Entry 2BFO (X-ray diffraction, 2.60 A resolution); this record covers chains B and C of the 4 polymer chains in the assembly.

== Chain B (and C) ==
Name: Pteridine reductase 1
Source organism: Leishmania major
Notes: EC 1.5.1.33; chain C of this document is another copy of the same molecule, construct and numbering; everything in this record applies to it too
UniProt: Q01782 (PTR1_LEIMA); residue numbers follow UniProt; this construct covers 1-288
Chain sequence (288 residues; numbered 1 to 288; the number before each row is that of its first residue):
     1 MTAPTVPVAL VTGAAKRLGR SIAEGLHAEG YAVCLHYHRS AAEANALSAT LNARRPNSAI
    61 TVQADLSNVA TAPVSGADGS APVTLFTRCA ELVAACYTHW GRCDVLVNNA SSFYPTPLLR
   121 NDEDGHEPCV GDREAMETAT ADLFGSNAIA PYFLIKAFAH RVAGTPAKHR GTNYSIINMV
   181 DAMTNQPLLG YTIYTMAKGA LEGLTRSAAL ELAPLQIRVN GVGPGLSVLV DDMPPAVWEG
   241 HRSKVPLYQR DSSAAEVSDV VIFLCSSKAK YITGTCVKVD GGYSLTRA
Disordered / not traced: 1-5, 75-80, 122-132 (chain C: 1-5, 73-81, 121-131, 232-239)
Residues lining bound ligands: NADPH (NDP; NADPH dihydro-nicotinamide-adenine-dinucleotide phosphate): G13, A15, K16, R17, L18, G19, H36, Y37, H38, R39, S40, A64, D65, L66, S67, N109, A110, S111, S112, D142, S146, N147, M179, V180, D181, Y194, K198, P224, G225, L226, S227
Swiss-Prot annotation at these positions:
  - active site: Y194 (Proton acceptor)
  - binding site (substrate): S175

== Interface between chain B and chain C ==
Residue-residue contacts (33):
  M183(B) - R287(C)  hydrogen bond (backbone-side chain)
  N185(B) - L285(C)
  Q186(B) - Q186(C)
  Q186(B) - S284(C)
  Q186(B) - L285(C)
  Q186(B) - T286(C)  hydrogen bond (side chain-backbone)
  Q186(B) - R287(C)  hydrogen bond (backbone-side chain)
  P187(B) - L285(C)
  P187(B) - R287(C)
  L188(B) - R287(C)
  K244(B) - A288(C)
  Y283(B) - R287(C)
  Y283(B) - A288(C)  hydrogen bond (side chain-backbone)
  S284(B) - Q186(C)
  L285(B) - N185(C)
  L285(B) - Q186(C)
  L285(B) - P187(C)
  T286(B) - Q186(C)  hydrogen bond (backbone-side chain)
  T286(B) - T286(C)
  T286(B) - R287(C)
  T286(B) - A288(C)  hydrogen bond (side chain-backbone)
  R287(B) - M183(C)  hydrogen bond (side chain-backbone)
  R287(B) - Q186(C)  hydrogen bond (side chain-backbone)
  R287(B) - P187(C)
  R287(B) - L188(C)
  R287(B) - Y283(C)
  R287(B) - T286(C)
  R287(B) - R287(C)
  R287(B) - A288(C)
  A288(B) - K244(C)
  A288(B) - Y283(C)  hydrogen bond (backbone-side chain)
  A288(B) - T286(C)  hydrogen bond (backbone-side chain)
  A288(B) - R287(C)

== In short ==
Chain B and chain C each contribute 12 residues to their interface, with 10 hydrogen bonds. Polar contacts
include M183(B)-R287(C), Q186(B)-T286(C) and Q186(B)-R287(C). Bound to chain B: NADPH. Curated annotation
(UniProt) lists active-site residue Y194(B) and substrate-binding residue S175(B) on chain B.
Both chains are Pteridine reductase 1 (Leishmania major). Entry 2BFO (Leishmania major pteridine reductase 1
in complex with NADPH) was determined by X-ray diffraction (same publication as 2BF7, 2BFA, 2BFM and 2BFP).
